Entry 6UTR (X-ray diffraction, 2.41 A resolution); this record covers chains B and D of the 6 polymer chains in the assembly.

Chain B (and D):
Name: ATP-dependent sacrificial sulfur transferase LarE
From: Lactobacillus plantarum
Notes: chain D of this document is another copy of the same molecule, construct and numbering; everything in this record applies to it too
UniProt: A0A0G9FES3 (A0A0G9FES3_LACPN); residue numbers follow UniProt; this construct covers 1-276
Chain sequence (286 residues; numbered 1 to 286; the number before each row is that of its first residue):
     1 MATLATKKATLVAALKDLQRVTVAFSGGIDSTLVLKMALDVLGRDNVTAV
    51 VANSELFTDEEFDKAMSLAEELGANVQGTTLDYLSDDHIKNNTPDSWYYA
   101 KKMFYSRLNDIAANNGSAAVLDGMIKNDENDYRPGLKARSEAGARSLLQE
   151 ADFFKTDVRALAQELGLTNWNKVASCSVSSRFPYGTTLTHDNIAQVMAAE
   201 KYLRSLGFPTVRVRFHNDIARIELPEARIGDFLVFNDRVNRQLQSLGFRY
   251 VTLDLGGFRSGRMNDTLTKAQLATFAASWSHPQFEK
Disordered / not traced: 1, 128-140, 260-286 (chain D: 1-7, 126-144, 260-286)
Sequence notes: expression tag (277-286)
Bound ions: Cu ion: Asp-231 (shared with 1 residue of chain A; 1 residue of chain C)
From the paper describing this entry:
  - mutagenesis - D231R: unchanged catalytic activity

Interface between chain B and chain D:
Contacting residue pairs (31; chain B residue first):
  His-216(B) / Ile-219(D)
  His-216(B) / Tyr-250(D)
  Ile-219(B) / His-216(D)
  Arg-221(B) / Tyr-250(D)
  Arg-221(B) / Thr-252(D)
  Ile-229(B) / Leu-233(D)  hydrophobic
  Gly-230(B) / Leu-233(D)
  Phe-232(B) / Leu-255(D)  hydrophobic
  Leu-233(B) / Ile-229(D)  hydrophobic
  Leu-233(B) / Gly-230(D)
  Asn-236(B) / Ile-229(D)
  Asn-236(B) / Leu-255(D)
  Val-239(B) / Leu-255(D)  hydrophobic
  Asn-240(B) / Gly-256(D)
  Tyr-250(B) / His-216(D)
  Tyr-250(B) / Arg-221(D)
  Val-251(B) / Asp-254(D)
  Val-251(B) / Leu-255(D)  hydrogen bond (backbone-backbone)
  Thr-252(B) / Arg-221(D)
  Thr-252(B) / Thr-252(D)
  Thr-252(B) / Leu-253(D)
  Leu-253(B) / Thr-252(D)
  Leu-253(B) / Leu-253(D)  hydrogen bond (backbone-backbone)
  Leu-253(B) / Leu-255(D)  hydrophobic
  Asp-254(B) / Val-251(D)
  Leu-255(B) / Ile-222(D)  hydrophobic
  Leu-255(B) / Asn-236(D)
  Leu-255(B) / Val-239(D)  hydrophobic
  Leu-255(B) / Asn-240(D)
  Leu-255(B) / Val-251(D)  hydrogen bond (backbone-backbone)
  Gly-256(B) / Asn-240(D)
Also at the interface, not in a pair above, chain B (18 interface residues in all): Ile-222
Also at the interface, not in a pair above, chain D (18 interface residues in all): Phe-232

Overview:
Chain B and chain D each contribute 18 residues to their interface, with 3 hydrogen bonds. Backbone hydrogen
bonds pair Val-251(B)/Leu-255(D) and Leu-253(B)/Leu-253(D). From the paper: D231R of chain B leaves catalytic
activity unchanged.
Both chains are ATP-dependent sacrificial sulfur transferase LarE (Lactobacillus plantarum). Entry 6UTR (LarE,
a sulfur transferase involved in synthesis of the cofactor for lactate racemase in complex with ...) was
determined by X-ray diffraction, deposited together with 6UTP, 6UTQ and 6UTT.
